PDB entry 2VTK | X-ray diffraction, 2.80 A resolution | chain A

[Chain A]
Molecule: Thymidine kinase
Organism: Herpes simplex virus (type 1 / strain F)
Notes: EC 2.7.1.21
Reference sequence: P03176 (KITH_HHV11); residues 34-376 here = UniProt positions 34-376
Chain sequence (343 residues; each row starts with the number of its first residue):
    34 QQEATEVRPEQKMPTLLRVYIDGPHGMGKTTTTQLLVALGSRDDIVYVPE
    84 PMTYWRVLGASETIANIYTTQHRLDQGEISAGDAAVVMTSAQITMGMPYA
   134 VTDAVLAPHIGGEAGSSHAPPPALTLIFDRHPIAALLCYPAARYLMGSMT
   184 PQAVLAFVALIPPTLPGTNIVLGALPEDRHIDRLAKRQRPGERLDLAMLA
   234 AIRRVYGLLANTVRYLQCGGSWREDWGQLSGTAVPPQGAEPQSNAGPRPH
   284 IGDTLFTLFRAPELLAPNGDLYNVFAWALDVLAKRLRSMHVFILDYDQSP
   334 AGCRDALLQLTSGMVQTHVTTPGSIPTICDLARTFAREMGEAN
Not modelled in the structure: 34-45, 150-152, 265-279
Ligand contacts:
  - ADP (adenosine-5'-diphosphate): His-58, Gly-59, Met-60, Gly-61, Lys-62, Thr-63, Thr-64, Arg-212, Arg-216, Lys-219, Arg-220, Arg-222, Tyr-329, Gln-331, Ser-332, Pro-333, Cys-336
  - thymidine (THM): His-58, Glu-83, Trp-88, Ile-97, Ile-100, Tyr-101, Gln-125, Met-128, Tyr-132, Arg-163, Ala-167, Ala-168, Tyr-172, Arg-222, Glu-225

[Overview]
Ligands of chain A: ADP and thymidine.
Chain A is Thymidine kinase (Herpes simplex virus (type 1 / strain F)); the structure, Thymidine kinase from
herpes simplex virus type 1 in complex with ADP and deoxythymidine, was determined by X-ray diffraction
together with 1VTK and 3VTK from the same study.
